7BXT - chains D and I of the 14 polymer chains in the assembly; structure by electron microscopy, 4.20 A resolution (low resolution: residue-level contacts below are approximate; hydrogen-bond / salt-bridge calls are withheld).

[Chain D]
Protein: Histone H2B type 2-E
From: Homo sapiens
Reference sequence: Q16778 (H2B2E_HUMAN); residues 0-125 here correspond to UniProt positions 1-126 (UniProt number = residue number + 1)
Amino-acid sequence (129 residues; numbered -3 to 125; the number before each row is that of its first residue; numbers below 1 keep their minus sign (Gly-3 is residue -3)):
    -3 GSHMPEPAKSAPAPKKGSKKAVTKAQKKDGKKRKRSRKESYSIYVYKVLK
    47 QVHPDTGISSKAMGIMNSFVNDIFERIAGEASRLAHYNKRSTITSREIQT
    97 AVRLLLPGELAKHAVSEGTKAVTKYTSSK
Not modelled in the structure: -3 to 30, 125
Construct notes: expression tag (-3 to -1)
Curated features (UniProtKB/Swiss-Prot):
  - modified residue: Pro1 (N-acetylproline), Glu2 (ADP-ribosyl glutamic acid), Lys5 (N6-(2-hydroxyisobutyryl)lysine), Ser6 (ADP-ribosylserine), Lys11 (N6-(beta-hydroxybutyryl)lysine), Lys12 (N6-(2-hydroxyisobutyryl)lysine), Ser14 (Phosphoserine), Lys15 (N6-acetyllysine), Lys16 (N6-(beta-hydroxybutyryl)lysine), Lys20 (N6-(2-hydroxyisobutyryl)lysine), Lys23 (N6-(2-hydroxyisobutyryl)lysine), Lys24 (N6-(2-hydroxyisobutyryl)lysine), Lys34 (N6-(2-hydroxyisobutyryl)lysine), Glu35 (PolyADP-ribosyl glutamic acid), Ser36 (Phosphoserine), Lys43 (N6-(2-hydroxyisobutyryl)lysine), Lys46 (N6-(2-hydroxyisobutyryl)lysine), Lys57 (N6,N6-dimethyllysine), Arg79 (Dimethylated arginine), Lys85 (N6,N6,N6-trimethyllysine) and 6 more in UniProt
  - glycosylation: Ser112 (O-linked (GlcNAc) serine)
  - cross-link (Glycyl lysine isopeptide (Lys-Gly)): Lys5 (interchain with G-Cter in SUMO2), Lys20 (interchain with G-Cter in SUMO2), Lys34 (interchain with G-Cter in ubiquitin), Lys120 (interchain with G-Cter in ubiquitin)

[Chain I]
Molecule: 145-nt DNA strand
Sequence (145 nucleotides; row label = number of the first residue in the row):
     1 ATCAGAATCCCGGTGCCGAGGCCGCTCAATTGGTCGTAGACAGCTCTAGC
    51 ACCGCTTAAACGCACGTACGCGCTGTCCCCCGCGTTTTAACCGCCAAGGG
   101 GATTACTCCCTAGTCTCCAGGCACGAGTCAGATATATACATCGAT

[Chain D / chain I interface]
Pairs across the interface (15; chain D residue first):
  Ser32(D) - DT103(I)
  Arg33(D) - DT26(I)
  Arg33(D) - DC27(I)
  Tyr42(D) - DG21(I)
  Gly53(D) - DG20(I)
  Ile54(D) - DA19(I)
  Ile54(D) - DG20(I)
  Ser55(D) - DA19(I)
  Ser56(D) - DG18(I)
  Ser56(D) - DA19(I)
  Arg86(D) - DG39(I)
  Ser87(D) - DA38(I)
  Ser87(D) - DG39(I)
  Thr88(D) - DA38(I)
  Thr88(D) - DG39(I)
Other interface residues (no listed pair), chain D (12 interface residues in all): Glu35, Lys85
Other interface residues (no listed pair), chain I (10 interface residues in all): DA28

[Overview]
12 residues of chain D and 10 residues of chain I are in contact.
Chain D is Histone H2B type 2-E (Homo sapiens) and chain I is a 145-nt DNA strand; the structure, The cryo-EM
structure of CENP-A nucleosome in complex with CENP-C peptide and CENP-N N-terminal domain, was determined by
electron microscopy, deposited together with 7BY0.
